6XPX - chains C and B of the 3 polymer chains in the assembly; structure by X-ray diffraction, 2.60 A resolution.

== Chain C ==
Molecule: S1V2-51 Fab light chain
Organism: Homo sapiens
Notes: antibody fragment or engineered binder
Amino-acid sequence (220 residues; row label = number of the first residue in the row):
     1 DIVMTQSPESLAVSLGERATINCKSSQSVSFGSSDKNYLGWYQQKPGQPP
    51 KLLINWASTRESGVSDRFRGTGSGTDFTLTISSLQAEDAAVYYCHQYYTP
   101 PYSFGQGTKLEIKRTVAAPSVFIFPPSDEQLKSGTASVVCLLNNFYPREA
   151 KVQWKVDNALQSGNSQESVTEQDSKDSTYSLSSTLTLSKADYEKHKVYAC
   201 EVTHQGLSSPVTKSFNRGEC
Disordered / not traced: 219-220
Disulfide bonds: Cys-23/Cys-94, Cys-140/Cys-200

== Chain B ==
Molecule: S1V2-51 Fab heavy chain
Organism: Homo sapiens
Notes: antibody fragment or engineered binder
Amino-acid sequence (227 residues; numbered 1 to 227; the number before each row is that of its first residue):
     1 QVQLVESGGGVVQPGRSLRLSCVASGFTFRDSVMHWVRQAPGKGLEWVAV
    51 TSFDGGESYSADSVKGRFTISRDNSKSTLSLQMNILRPEDTGVYYCARDR
   101 GGLDVWGQGTTVTVSGASTKGPSVFPLAPSSKSTSGGTAALGCLVKDYFP
   151 EPVTVSWNSGALTSGVHTFPAVLQSSGLYSLSSVVTVPSSSLGTQTYICN
   201 VNHKPSNTKVDKRVEPKSCDKHHHHHH
Disordered / not traced: 132-134, 217-227
Disulfide bonds: Cys-22/Cys-96, Cys-143/Cys-199

== Interface between chain C and chain B ==
Residue-residue contacts (69):
  Asp-1(C) / Asp-62(B)
  Tyr-42(C) / Gly-102(B)  hydrogen bond (side chain-backbone)
  Tyr-42(C) / Leu-103(B)
  Tyr-42(C) / Trp-106(B)  hydrophobic
  Gln-44(C) / Gln-39(B)  hydrogen bond
  Gln-44(C) / Tyr-95(B)
  Gln-48(C) / Tyr-95(B)
  Pro-49(C) / Tyr-95(B)  hydrophobic
  Pro-49(C) / Trp-106(B)  hydrophobic
  Pro-49(C) / Gly-107(B)
  Pro-49(C) / Gln-108(B)
  Pro-50(C) / Leu-45(B)  hydrophobic
  Pro-50(C) / Trp-106(B)
  Leu-52(C) / Gly-102(B)
  Leu-52(C) / Leu-103(B)
  Leu-52(C) / Asp-104(B)
  Asn-55(C) / Arg-100(B)  hydrogen bond (side chain-backbone)
  Asn-55(C) / Gly-102(B)  hydrogen bond (side chain-backbone)
  Trp-56(C) / Arg-100(B)
  Trp-56(C) / Gly-101(B)
  Glu-61(C) / Asp-104(B)
  Tyr-93(C) / Gln-39(B)  hydrogen bond
  Tyr-93(C) / Lys-43(B)
  Tyr-93(C) / Gly-44(B)
  Tyr-93(C) / Leu-45(B)
  His-95(C) / Leu-103(B)
  Tyr-97(C) / Gly-101(B)
  Tyr-97(C) / Gly-102(B)
  Pro-100(C) / Tyr-59(B)  hydrophobic
  Pro-101(C) / Trp-47(B)  hydrophobic
  Tyr-102(C) / His-35(B)
  Tyr-102(C) / Trp-47(B)
  Tyr-102(C) / Val-50(B)  hydrophobic
  Phe-104(C) / Val-37(B)  hydrophobic
  Phe-104(C) / Leu-45(B)
  Phe-104(C) / Trp-47(B)
  Phe-122(C) / Ser-135(B)
  Phe-122(C) / Ala-140(B)  hydrophobic
  Phe-124(C) / Leu-127(B)  hydrophobic
  Phe-124(C) / Ala-128(B)
  Phe-124(C) / Ala-140(B)
  Ser-127(C) / Phe-125(B)
  Ser-127(C) / Pro-126(B)
  Glu-129(C) / Pro-126(B)
  Gln-130(C) / Phe-125(B)
  Gln-130(C) / Lys-146(B)
  Ser-133(C) / Phe-125(B)
  Thr-135(C) / Lys-146(B)
  Ser-137(C) / Leu-144(B)
  Ser-137(C) / Lys-146(B)
  Leu-141(C) / Phe-169(B)  hydrophobic
  Leu-141(C) / Val-184(B)  hydrophobic
  Asn-143(C) / His-167(B)
  Asn-143(C) / Thr-186(B)
  Asn-144(C) / His-167(B)  hydrogen bond
  Gln-166(C) / Val-172(B)
  Gln-166(C) / Leu-173(B)  hydrogen bond (side chain-backbone)
  Gln-166(C) / Gln-174(B)
  Glu-167(C) / Val-172(B)
  Ser-168(C) / Phe-169(B)
  Ser-168(C) / Pro-170(B)  hydrogen bond (side chain-backbone)
  Val-169(C) / Pro-170(B)
  Thr-170(C) / Phe-169(B)
  Ser-180(C) / His-167(B)
  Ser-180(C) / Phe-169(B)
  Leu-181(C) / Phe-169(B)
  Ser-182(C) / Phe-169(B)
  Ser-182(C) / Ser-182(B)  hydrogen bond
  Thr-186(C) / Lys-146(B)
Other interface residues (no listed pair), chain C (40 interface residues in all): Gln-106, Val-139, Asp-173
Other interface residues (no listed pair), chain B (40 interface residues in all): Glu-46, Thr-138, Leu-141, Lys-212

== Overview ==
The chain C/chain B interface involves 40 residues from each chain, with 9 hydrogen bonds. Polar contacts
include Tyr-42(C)/Gly-102(B), Gln-44(C)/Gln-39(B) and Asn-55(C)/Arg-100(B).
Here chain C is S1V2-51 Fab light chain and chain B is S1V2-51 Fab heavy chain, both from Homo sapiens. Entry
6XPX (Human antibody S1V2-51 in complex with the influenza hemagglutinin head domain of A/Aichi/2/1968
(X-31)(H3N2)) was determined by X-ray diffraction together with 6XPQ, 6XPY, 6XPZ, 6XQ2 and 6XQ4 from the same
study.
